Entry 4DR5 (X-ray diffraction, 3.45 A resolution); this record covers chains A and E of the 23 polymer chains in the assembly.

[Chain A]
Molecule: 16S rRNA
From: Thermus thermophilus
Sequence (1522 nucleotides; each row starts with the number of its first residue; note: 42 numbers in that range are skipped by the numbering (no residue carries them; nothing is unmodelled there); a row labelled like 190A-190L holds insertion residues (190A, then the next letters in order); numbering starts at 0):
     0 UUUGUUGGAG AGUUUGAUCC UGGCUCAGGG UGAACGCUGG CGGCGUGCCU AAGACAUGCA
    60 AGUCGUGCGG G
    73 CCGCGGGGUU UU
    88 ACUCCG
    95 UGGUC
   101 AGCGGCGGAC GGGUGAGUAA CGCGUGGGU
  129A G
   130 ACCUACCCGG AAGAGGGGGA CAACCCGGGG AAACUCGGGC UAAUCCCCCA UGUGGACCCG
   190 C
190A-190L CCCUUGGGGUGU
   191 GUCCAAAGGG CUUU
   216 GCCCGCUUCC GGAUGGGCCC GCGUCCCAUC AGCUAGUUGG UGGGGUAAUG GCCCACCAAG
   276 GCGACGACGG GUAGCCGGUC UGAGAGGAUG GCCGGCCACA GGGGCACUGA GACACGGGCC
   336 CCACUCCUAC GGGAGGCAGC AGUUAGGAAU CUUCCGCAAU GGGCGCAAGC CUGACGGAGC
   396 GACGCCGCUU GGAGGAAGAA GCCCUUCGGG GUGUAAACUC CUGAA
   442 CCCGGGACGA AACCCCCGAC GA
   474 GGGGACUGAC GGUACCGGG
   494 GUAAUAGCGC CGGCCAACUC CGUGCCAGCA GCCGCGGUAA UACGGAGGGC GCGAGCGUUA
   554 CCCGGAUUCA CUGGGCGUAA AGGGCGUGUA GGCGGCCUGG GGCGUCCCAU GUGAAAGACC
   614 ACGGCUCAAC CGUGGGGGAG CGUGGGAUAC GCUCAGGCUA GACGGUGGGA GAGGGUGGUG
   674 GAAUUCCCGG AGUAGCGGUG AAAUGCGCAG AUACCGGGAG GAACGCCGAU GGCGAAGGCA
   734 GCCACCUGGU CCACCCGUGA CGCUGAGGCG CGAAAGCGUG GGGAGCAAAC CGGAUUAGAU
   794 ACCCGGGUAG UCCACGCCCU AAACGAUGCG CGCUAGGUCU CUGGGUCU
   848 CCUGGGGGCC GAAGCUAACG CGUUAAGCGC GCCGCCUGGG GAGUACGGCC GCAAGGCUGA
   908 AACUCAAAGG AAUUGACGGG GGCCCGCACA AGCGGUGGAG CAUGUGGUUU AAUUCGAAGX
   968 AACGCGAAGA ACCUUACCAG GCCUUGACAU GCUAGG
 1003A G
  1004 AACCCGGGUG AAAGCCUGGG GUGCCCC
1030A-1030D GCGA
  1031 GGGGAGCCCU AGCACAGGUG CUGCAUGGCC GUCGUCAGCU CGUGCCGUGA GGUGUUGGGU
  1091 UAAGUCCCGC AACGAGCGCA ACCCCCGCCG UUAGUUGCCA GCGGUUCGGC CGGGCACUCU
  1151 AACGGGACUG CCCGCGAAA
  1171 GCGGGAGGAA GGAGGGGACG ACGUCUGGUC AGCAUGGCCC UUACGGCCUG GGCGACACAC
  1231 GUGCUACAAU GCCCACUACA AAGCGAUGCC ACCCGGCAAC GGGGAGCUAA UCGCAAAAAG
  1291 GUGGGCCCAG UUCGGAUUGG GGUCUGCAAC CCGACCCCAU GAAGCCGGAA UCGCUAGUAA
  1351 UCGCGGAUCA G
 1361A C
  1362 CAUGCCGCGG UGAAUACGUU CCCGGGCCUU GUACACACXG CCXGUXACGC CAUGGGAGCG
  1422 GGCUCUACCC GAAGUCGCCG GG
  1446 AGCCUACGGG
  1459 CAGGCGCCGA GGGUAGGGCC CGUGACUGGG GCGAAGUCGU AACAAGGUAG CUGUACCGGA
  1519 AGGUGCGGCU GGAUCCACUC CUUUCU
Unresolved in the structure: 0-4, 1534-1538
Differences from the reference sequence: conflict C1534 (A2157 in M26923.1), A1535 (C2158 in M26923.1)
Modified positions: PSU (pseudouridine-5'-monophosphate) at position 516, 7MG (7N-methyl-8-hydroguanosine-5'-monophosphate) at position 527, M2G (N2-dimethylguanosine-5'-monophosphate) at position 966, 5MC (5-methylcytidine-5'-monophosphate) at position 967, 2MG (2N-methylguanosine-5'-monophosphate) at position 1207, 5MC (5-methylcytidine-5'-monophosphate) at position 1400, 4OC (4n,o2'-methylcytidine-5'-monophosphate) at position 1402, 5MC (5-methylcytidine-5'-monophosphate) at position 1404, 5MC (5-methylcytidine-5'-monophosphate) at position 1407, UR3 (3-methyluridine-5'-monophoshate) at position 1498, MA6 (6N-dimethyladenosine-5'-monophoshate) at position 1518, MA6 (6N-dimethyladenosine-5'-monophoshate) at position 1519, PSU (pseudouridine-5'-monophosphate) at position 1540, PSU (pseudouridine-5'-monophosphate) at position 1541
Metal / ion sites: Mg2+ site 1 near U5 (its only coordinating residue here); Mg2+ site 2 near G21 (its only coordinating residue here); Mg2+ site 3 near A33 (its only coordinating residue here); Mg2+ site 4: C48, G115; Mg2+ site 5 near A53 (its only coordinating residue here); Mg2+ site 6: C58, A59, U387; Mg2+ site 7: A59, C386, U387; Mg2+ site 8: U62, G105; Mg2+ site 9: G107, G324; Mg2+ site 10: A109, G331; Mg2+ site 11: G117, G289; Mg2+ site 12: C121, G124, U125; 94 more Mg2+ sites not listed
Small-molecule neighbours: streptomycin (SRY): U12, U13, U14, C526, 7MG_527, C912, A913, A914, A915, C1490, G1491

[Chain E]
Protein: 30S ribosomal protein S5
From: Thermus thermophilus
Reference sequence: Q5SHQ5 (RS5_THET8); residue numbers follow UniProt; this construct covers 1-162
Amino-acid sequence (162 residues; each row starts with the number of its first residue):
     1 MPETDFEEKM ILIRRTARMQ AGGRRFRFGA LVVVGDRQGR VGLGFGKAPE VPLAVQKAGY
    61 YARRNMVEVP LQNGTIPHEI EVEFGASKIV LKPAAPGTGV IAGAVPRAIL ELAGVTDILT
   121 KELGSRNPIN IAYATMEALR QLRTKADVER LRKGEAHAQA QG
Unresolved in the structure: 1-4, 156-162

[Interface between chain A and chain E]
Contacting residue pairs - 85 pairs, chain A then chain E:
  U5(A) - Ala95(E)  base contact
  G6(A) - Ala94(E)  base contact
  G6(A) - Ala95(E)  hydrogen bond to the base
  G6(A) - Thr98(E)  hydrogen bond to the base
  G6(A) - Leu119(E)  base contact
  G7(A) - Lys92(E)  base contact
  G7(A) - Leu119(E)  sugar contact
  G7(A) - Thr120(E)  hydrogen bond to the sugar
  G7(A) - Lys121(E)  base contact
  A8(A) - Ile101(E)  sugar contact
  A8(A) - Ala102(E)  hydrogen bond to the sugar
  A8(A) - Gly103(E)  sugar contact
  A8(A) - Arg107(E)  base contact
  A8(A) - Thr120(E)  sugar contact
  G9(A) - Lys121(E)  salt bridge to the phosphate
  G9(A) - Glu122(E)  hydrogen bond to the phosphate
  G9(A) - Arg126(E)  hydrogen bond to the base
  A10(A) - Arg126(E)  salt bridge to the phosphate
  G15(A) - Ala17(E)  hydrogen bond to the base
  G15(A) - Arg18(E)  base contact
  G15(A) - Met19(E)  base contact
  G15(A) - Arg24(E)  hydrogen bond to the sugar
  A16(A) - Thr16(E)  sugar contact
  A16(A) - Ala17(E)  hydrogen bond to the sugar
  U17(A) - Arg14(E)  phosphate contact
  C18(A) - Arg14(E)  salt bridge to the phosphate
  C18(A) - Asn127(E)  hydrogen bond to the phosphate
  C18(A) - Asn130(E)  phosphate contact
  C19(A) - Ala86(E)  phosphate contact
  C19(A) - Ser125(E)  hydrogen bond to the phosphate
  C19(A) - Asn127(E)  hydrogen bond to the phosphate
  C19(A) - Asn130(E)  hydrogen bond to the phosphate
  U20(A) - Ala86(E)  phosphate contact
  U20(A) - Ser125(E)  phosphate contact
  G558(A) - Lys121(E)  hydrogen bond to the phosphate
  A559(A) - Lys121(E)  salt bridge to the phosphate
  A559(A) - Arg126(E)  salt bridge to the phosphate
  U560(A) - Leu123(E)  base contact
  U863(A) - Glu83(E)  phosphate contact
  A864(A) - Gly85(E)  phosphate contact
  U921(A) - Arg18(E)  sugar contact
  U921(A) - Met19(E)  hydrogen bond to the sugar
  G922(A) - Met19(E)  sugar contact
  G922(A) - Gln20(E)  sugar contact
  G922(A) - Ala21(E)  hydrogen bond to the phosphate
  A923(A) - Ala21(E)  phosphate contact
  C1069(A) - Gln20(E)  hydrogen bond to the phosphate
  C1069(A) - Arg25(E)  sugar contact
  U1070(A) - Arg18(E)  salt bridge to the phosphate
  U1070(A) - Gln20(E)  phosphate contact
  U1070(A) - Arg25(E)  salt bridge to the phosphate
  G1072(A) - Pro49(E)  phosphate contact
  G1072(A) - Lys57(E)  salt bridge to the phosphate
  U1073(A) - Lys57(E)  salt bridge to the phosphate
  G1074(A) - Tyr60(E)  hydrogen bond to the phosphate
  G1074(A) - Tyr61(E)  hydrogen bond to the phosphate
  G1077(A) - Lys47(E)  base contact
  U1078(A) - Phe84(E)  sugar contact
  U1078(A) - Ile129(E)  sugar contact
  U1078(A) - Asn130(E)  hydrogen bond to the sugar
  U1078(A) - Tyr133(E)  sugar contact
  G1079(A) - Arg14(E)  hydrogen bond to the phosphate
  G1079(A) - Lys47(E)  salt bridge to the phosphate
  G1079(A) - Tyr133(E)  hydrogen bond to the phosphate
  A1080(A) - Arg14(E)  salt bridge to the phosphate
  A1080(A) - Thr16(E)  hydrogen bond to the phosphate
  A1080(A) - Ala17(E)  sugar contact
  A1080(A) - Phe45(E)  phosphate contact
  A1080(A) - Lys47(E)  salt bridge to the phosphate
  G1081(A) - Thr16(E)  hydrogen bond to the phosphate
  G1081(A) - Ala17(E)  phosphate contact
  G1081(A) - Arg18(E)  phosphate contact
  G1081(A) - Arg27(E)  phosphate contact
  G1082(A) - Arg27(E)  salt bridge to the phosphate
  C1192(A) - Gln20(E)  base contact
  C1192(A) - Arg25(E)  hydrogen bond to the base
  G1193(A) - Gly22(E)  sugar contact
  G1193(A) - Arg25(E)  sugar contact
  U1194(A) - Gly22(E)  sugar contact
  A1396(A) - Met19(E)  base contact
  C1397(A) - Arg24(E)  salt bridge to the phosphate
  A1398(A) - Met19(E)  base contact
  A1398(A) - Gln20(E)  base contact
  A1398(A) - Gly22(E)  base contact
  A1398(A) - Gly23(E)  base contact
Other interface residues (no listed pair), chain A (38 interface residues in all): C1071
Other interface residues (no listed pair), chain E (45 interface residues in all): Ala48, Leu53, Ser87, Val90

[In short]
The interface between chain A and chain E involves 38 residues on one side and 45 on the other, with 25
hydrogen bonds and 14 salt bridges. Among the polar pairs are G6(A)-Ala95(E), G6(A)-Thr98(E) and
G9(A)-Arg126(E). Bound to chain A: streptomycin.
Chain A is 16S rRNA and chain E is 30S ribosomal protein S5, both from Thermus thermophilus; the structure,
Crystal structure of the Thermus thermophilus (HB8) 30S ribosomal subunit with codon, crystallographically
disordered cognate transfer ..., was determined by X-ray diffraction (same publication as 4DR1, 4DR2, 4DR3,
4DR4, 4DR6 and 4DR7).
